PDB entry 8IBR | X-ray diffraction, 1.70 A resolution | chain A

== Chain A ==
Molecule: Beta-galactosidase
From: Bifidobacterium longum subsp. infantis (strain ATCC 15697 / DSM 20088 / JCM 1222 / NCTC 11817 / S12)
Notes: EC 3.2.1.23
Reference sequence: B7GUD7 (B7GUD7_BIFLS); residues 1-691 here = UniProt positions 1-691
Chain sequence (702 residues; numbered 1 to 702; the number before each row is that of its first residue):
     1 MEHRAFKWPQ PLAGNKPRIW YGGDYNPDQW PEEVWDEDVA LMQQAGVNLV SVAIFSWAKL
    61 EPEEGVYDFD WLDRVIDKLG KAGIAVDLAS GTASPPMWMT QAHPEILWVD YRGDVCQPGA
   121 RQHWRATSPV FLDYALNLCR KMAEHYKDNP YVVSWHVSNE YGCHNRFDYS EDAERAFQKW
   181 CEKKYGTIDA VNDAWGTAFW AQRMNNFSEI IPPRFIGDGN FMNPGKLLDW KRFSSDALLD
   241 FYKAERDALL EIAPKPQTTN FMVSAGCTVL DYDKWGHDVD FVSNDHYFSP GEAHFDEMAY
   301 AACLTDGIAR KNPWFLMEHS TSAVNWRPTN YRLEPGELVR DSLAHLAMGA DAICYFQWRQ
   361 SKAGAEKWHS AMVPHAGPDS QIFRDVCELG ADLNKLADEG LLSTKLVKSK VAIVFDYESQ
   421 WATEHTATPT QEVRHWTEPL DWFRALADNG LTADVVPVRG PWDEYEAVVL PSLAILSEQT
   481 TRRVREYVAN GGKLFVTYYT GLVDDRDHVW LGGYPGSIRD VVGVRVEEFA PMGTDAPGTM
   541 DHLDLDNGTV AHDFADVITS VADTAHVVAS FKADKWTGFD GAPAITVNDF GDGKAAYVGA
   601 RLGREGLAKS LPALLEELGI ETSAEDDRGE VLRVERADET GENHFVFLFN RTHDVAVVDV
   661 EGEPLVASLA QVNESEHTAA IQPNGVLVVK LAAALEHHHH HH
Disordered / not traced: 692-702
Sequence notes: expression tag (692-702)
Reported in the primary citation:
  - catalytic residues: Glu318 (citing earlier work)
  - mutagenesis - E160A (170- and 2,900-fold), E318A (170- and 2,900-fold), W326A (13-fold): decreased catalytic activity on pNP-Gal
  - mutagenesis - E318S, W326A: decreased catalytic activity on LNT
  - mutagenesis - M262G (30- and 100-fold), Y287F (80- to 170-fold): decreased catalytic activity
  - mutagenesis - W326A (100- to 600-fold): decreased catalytic activity on natural substrates
  - catalytic residues: Glu160
  - mutagenesis - R121A (2- to 3-fold): decreased binding to the four substrates
  - mutagenesis - R121A (20- to 30-fold): decreased catalytic activity on the four substrates
  - mutagenesis - F221A (2- to 20-fold): decreased catalytic activity on all substrates
  - mutagenesis - W326A (20-fold): decreased binding to pNP-Gal
  - mutagenesis - W326A: decreased catalytic activity on LNB
  - mutagenesis - R327A: decreased binding to LNT
  - mutagenesis - R327A: decreased binding to LNnT
  - specificity-determining residues: Gly219, Ala536 (proposed by the authors, not directly observed)

== Overview ==
From the paper: catalytic residues Glu318 and Glu160; E160A, E318A and W326A reduce catalytic activity on
pNP-Gal; 9 substitutions were tested in all.
Chain A is Beta-galactosidase (Bifidobacterium longum subsp. infantis (strain ATCC 15697 / DSM 20088 / JCM
1222 / NCTC 11817 / S12)); the structure, Crystal structure of GH42 beta-galactosidase BiBga42A from
Bifidobacterium longum subspecies infantis in complex with glycerol, was determined by X-ray diffraction (same
publication as 8IBS and 8IBT).
